7K5B - chains L and M of the 18 polymer chains in the assembly; structure by electron microscopy, 4.50 A resolution (low resolution: residue-level contacts below are approximate; hydrogen-bond / salt-bridge calls are withheld).

# Chain L
Name: Dynein light chain
Organism: Tetrahymena thermophila
UniProt: W7XJB1 (W7XJB1_TETTS); numbering as in UniProt (aligned over 1-111)
Amino-acid sequence (111 residues; each row starts with the number of its first residue):
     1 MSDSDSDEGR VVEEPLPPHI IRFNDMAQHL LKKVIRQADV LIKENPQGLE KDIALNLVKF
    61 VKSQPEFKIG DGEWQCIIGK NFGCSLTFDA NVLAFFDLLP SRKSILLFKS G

# Chain M
Name: Dynein light chain
Organism: Tetrahymena thermophila
UniProt: Q1HFW0 (Q1HFW0_TETTH); numbering as in UniProt (aligned over 1-87)
Amino-acid sequence (87 residues; each row starts with the number of its first residue):
     1 MNHEPEVKAT DMEEDMIKRV KEIAINAVKE YKQEKQIAHY IKYEFDKIDG YGWNCIVGRN
    61 FGSHIIHQTK KYIFFKINEL CLLLWKA

# How chain L and chain M interact
Contacting residue pairs (50; chain L residue first):
  Glu50(L) - Asn60(M)
  Glu50(L) - Phe61(M)
  Glu50(L) - Gly62(M)
  Lys51(L) - Gly62(M)
  Ala54(L) - Gly62(M)
  Ala54(L) - Ser63(M)
  Ala54(L) - His64(M)
  Leu55(L) - His64(M)
  Val58(L) - His64(M)
  Glu73(L) - Ile66(M)
  Gln75(L) - Ile65(M)
  Gln75(L) - Ile66(M)
  Gln75(L) - Trp85(M)
  Gln75(L) - Ala87(M)
  Cys76(L) - Ser63(M)
  Cys76(L) - His64(M)
  Ile77(L) - Phe61(M)
  Ile77(L) - Ser63(M)
  Ile77(L) - Ile65(M)
  Ile78(L) - Gly62(M)
  Ile78(L) - Ser63(M)
  Gly79(L) - Asn60(M)
  Gly79(L) - Phe61(M)
  Lys80(L) - Asn60(M)
  Asn81(L) - Gly58(M)
  Asn81(L) - Arg59(M)
  Asn81(L) - Asn60(M)
  Phe82(L) - Val57(M)
  Phe82(L) - Gly58(M)
  Gly83(L) - Ala38(M)
  Gly83(L) - Ile56(M)
  Gly83(L) - Val57(M)
  Cys84(L) - Ala38(M)
  Cys84(L) - Cys55(M)
  Cys84(L) - Ile56(M)
  Ser85(L) - His39(M)
  Ser85(L) - Lys42(M)
  Ser85(L) - Cys55(M)
  Leu86(L) - Asn54(M)
  Leu86(L) - Cys55(M)
  Leu86(L) - Ile56(M)
  Leu86(L) - Trp85(M)
  Thr87(L) - Lys42(M)
  Thr87(L) - Trp53(M)
  Thr87(L) - Asn54(M)
  Phe108(L) - Trp85(M)
  Ser110(L) - Asn54(M)
  Ser110(L) - Trp85(M)
  Ser110(L) - Ala87(M)
  Gly111(L) - Ala87(M)
Other interface residues (no listed pair), chain L (23 interface residues in all): Leu106
Other interface residues (no listed pair), chain M (21 interface residues in all): Glu34, Lys35

# In short
Chain L and chain M form an interface of 23 and 21 residues respectively.
Chain L is Dynein light chain and chain M is Dynein light chain, both from Tetrahymena thermophila; the
structure, Structure of outer-arm dynein bound to microtubule doublet in microtubule binding state 2 (MTBS-2),
was determined by electron microscopy, deposited together with 7K58, 7KEK, 7MWG and 7N32.
